Entry 8EVU (electron microscopy, 2.58 A resolution); this record covers chains E and F of the 6 polymer chains in the assembly.

Chain E:
Molecule: Na(+)-translocating NADH-quinone reductase subunit E
Source organism: Vibrio cholerae O395
Notes: EC 7.2.1.1
UniProt: Q9X4Q7 (NQRE_VIBCH); numbering as in UniProt (aligned over 1-198)
Chain sequence (198 residues; row label = number of the first residue in the row):
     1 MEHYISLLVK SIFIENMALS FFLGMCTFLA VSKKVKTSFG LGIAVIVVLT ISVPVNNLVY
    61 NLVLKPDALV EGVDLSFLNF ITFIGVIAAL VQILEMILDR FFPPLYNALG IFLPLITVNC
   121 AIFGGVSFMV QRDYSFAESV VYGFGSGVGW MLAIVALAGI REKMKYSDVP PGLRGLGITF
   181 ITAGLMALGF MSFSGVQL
Metal / ion sites: 2Fe-2S cluster Fe: Cys26, Cys120 (shared with 2 residues of chain D)
Small-molecule neighbours: 2Fe-2S cluster (FES): Gly24, Met25, Cys26, Asn119, Cys120

Chain F:
Molecule: Na(+)-translocating NADH-quinone reductase subunit F
Source organism: Vibrio cholerae O395
Notes: EC 7.2.1.1
UniProt: Q9X4Q8 (NQRF_VIBCH); residue numbers follow UniProt; this construct covers 1-408
Chain sequence (408 residues; numbered 1 to 408; the number before each row is that of its first residue):
     1 MSTIIFGVVM FTLIILALVL VILFAKSKLV PTGDITISIN GDPEKAIVTQ PGGKLLTALA
    61 GAGVFVSSAC GGGGSCGQCR VKIKSGGGDI LPTELDHISK GEAREGERLA CQVAVKADMD
   121 LELPEEIFGV KKWECTVISN DNKATFIKEL KLAIPDGESV PFRAGGYIQI EAPAHHVKYA
   181 DFDVPEKYRG DWDKFNLFRY ESKVDEPIIR AYSMANYPEE FGIIMLNVRI ATPPPNNPNV
   241 PPGQMSSYIW SLKAGDKCTI SGPFGEFFAK DTDAEMVFIG GGAGMAPMRS HIFDQLKRLK
   301 SKRKMSYWYG ARSKREMFYV EDFDGLAAEN DNFVWHCALS DPQPEDNWTG YTGFIHNVLY
   361 ENYLKDHEAP EDCEYYMCGP PMMNAAVINM LKNLGVEEEN ILLDDFGG
Unresolved in the structure: 33-408

How chain E and chain F interact:
Residue-residue contacts (18; chain E residue first):
  Val63(E) - Met10(F)  hydrophobic
  Val70(E) - Phe6(F)  hydrophobic
  Leu75(E) - Gly7(F)
  Leu75(E) - Met10(F)  hydrophobic
  Leu78(E) - Phe11(F)  hydrophobic
  Ile81(E) - Phe11(F)  hydrophobic
  Thr82(E) - Ile14(F)
  Gly85(E) - Leu18(F)
  Val86(E) - Leu18(F)
  Ala89(E) - Leu18(F)  hydrophobic
  Ala89(E) - Ile22(F)  hydrophobic
  Gln92(E) - Ile22(F)
  Ile93(E) - Val21(F)  hydrophobic
  Met96(E) - Lys26(F)
  Met96(E) - Leu29(F)
  Ile97(E) - Leu29(F)  hydrophobic
  Arg100(E) - Leu29(F)
  Phe101(E) - Leu29(F)  hydrophobic
Interface residues without a listed pair, chain E (20 interface residues in all): Leu64, Leu69, Val73, Asp74, Phe77
Interface residues without a listed pair, chain F (14 interface residues in all): Thr3, Ile15, Ala25, Val30

Summary:
20 residues of chain E and 14 residues of chain F are in contact. Ligands of chain E: 2Fe-2S cluster. The
2Fe-2S cluster Fe site is built by Cys26(E) and Cys120(E).
Chain E is Na(+)-translocating NADH-quinone reductase subunit E and chain F is Na(+)-translocating
NADH-quinone reductase subunit F, both from Vibrio cholerae O395; the structure, Cryo EM structure of Vibrio
cholerae NQR, was determined by electron microscopy.
